Entry 3PZ3 (X-ray diffraction, 2.00 A resolution); this record covers chains A and B.

== Chain A ==
Protein: Geranylgeranyl transferase type-2 subunit alpha
Source organism: Rattus norvegicus
Notes: EC 2.5.1.60; fragment: and 353-441
UniProtKB: Q08602 (PGTA_RAT); the construct has insertions or renumbered stretches relative to UniProt, so the offset changes along the chain: 1-237 = UniProt 1-237; 242-330 = UniProt 353-441
Chain sequence (332 residues; row label = number of the first residue in the row; numbers below 1 keep their minus sign (Gly-1 is residue -1)):
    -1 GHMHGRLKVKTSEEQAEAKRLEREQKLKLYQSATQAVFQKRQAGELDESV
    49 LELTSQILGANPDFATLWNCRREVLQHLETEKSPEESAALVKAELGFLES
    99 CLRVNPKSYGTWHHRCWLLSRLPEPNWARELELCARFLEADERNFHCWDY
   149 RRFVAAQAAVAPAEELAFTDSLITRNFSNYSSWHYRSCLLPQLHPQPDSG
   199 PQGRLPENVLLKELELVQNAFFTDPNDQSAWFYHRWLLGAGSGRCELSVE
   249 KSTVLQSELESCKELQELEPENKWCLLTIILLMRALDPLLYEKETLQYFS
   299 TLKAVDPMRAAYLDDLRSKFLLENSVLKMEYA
Disordered / not traced: -1 to 16, 196-201
Sequence notes: expression tag (-1 to 0); linker (238-241)
Swiss-Prot annotation at these positions:
  - modified residue: Ser98 (Phosphoserine)

== Chain B ==
Protein: Geranylgeranyl transferase type-2 subunit beta
Source organism: Rattus norvegicus
Notes: EC 2.5.1.60
UniProtKB: Q08603 (PGTB2_RAT); numbering as in UniProt (aligned over 2-331)
Chain sequence (330 residues; row label = number of the first residue in the row):
     2 GTQQKDVTIKSDAPDTLLLEKHADYIASYGSKKDDYEYCMSEYLRMSGVY
    52 WGLTVMDLMGQLHRMNKEEILVFIKSCQHECGGVSASIGHDPHLLYTLSA
   102 VQILTLYDSIHVINVDKVVAYVQSLQKEDGSFAGDIWGEIDTRFSFCAVA
   152 TLALLGKLDAINVEKAIEFVLSCMNFDGGFGCRPGSESHAGQIYCCTGFL
   202 AITSQLHQVNSDLLGWWLCERQLPSGGLNGRPEKLPDVCYSWWVLASLKI
   252 IGRLHWIDREKLRSFILACQDEETGGFADRPGDMVDPFHTLFGIAGLSLL
   302 GEEQIKPVSPVFCMPEEVLQRVNVQPELVS
Disordered / not traced: 2-4, 33-35
Metal / ion sites: Ca2+: His64, Met66; Zn2+: Asp238, Cys240, His290 (together with PZ3)
Small-molecule neighbours: PZ3 (4-({(3R)-7-(5-formylfuran-2-yl)-4-[(4-methoxyphenyl)sulfonyl]-1-[(1-methyl-1H-imidazol-5-yl)methyl]-2,3,4,5-tetrahydro-1H-1,4-benzodiazepin-3-yl}methyl)phenyl benzylcarbamate): Tyr30, Tyr44, Leu45, Gly49, Tyr51, Trp52, Leu96, Leu99, Gln103, Arg144, Phe147, Cys148, Tyr195, Cys196, Asp238, Cys240, Trp244, Asp287, Pro288, Phe289, His290, Phe293, Phe313, Cys314

== How chain A and chain B interact ==
Residue-residue contacts - 81 pairs, chain A then chain B:
  Arg21(A) with Tyr37(B)
  Leu25(A) with Tyr37(B), hydrophobic
  Tyr28(A) with Cys40(B); Met41(B), hydrophobic
  Gln29(A) with Cys40(B)
  Phe36(A) with Gly90(B); His91(B)
  Arg39(A) with Asp92(B), salt bridge
  Asn59(A) with Met41(B)
  Asp61(A) with Tyr44(B)
  Phe62(A) with Tyr44(B), hydrophobic; His91(B)
  Thr64(A) with His91(B); Asp92(B), hydrogen bond (side chain-backbone)
  Asn67(A) with Asp92(B), hydrogen bond; Trp138(B), hydrogen bond
  Arg70(A) with Trp138(B)
  Glu71(A) with Trp138(B)
  Gln74(A) with Trp138(B)
  Tyr107(A) with Glu140(B); Asp142(B); Arg144(B); Cys183(B); Gln193(B), hydrogen bond
  His111(A) with Trp138(B), hydrogen bond (side chain-backbone); Gly139(B); Glu140(B), hydrogen bond (side chain-backbone)
  Trp115(A) with Trp138(B)
  Arg141(A) with Glu188(B), salt bridge; Arg232(B), hydrogen bond (backbone-side chain); Pro233(B), hydrogen bond (side chain-backbone); Glu234(B)
  Phe143(A) with Arg232(B)
  Asp147(A) with Arg184(B), salt bridge; Ser187(B), hydrogen bond
  Arg150(A) with Gly186(B), hydrogen bond (side chain-backbone); Ser187(B)
  Tyr178(A) with Phe177(B); Asp178(B), hydrogen bond; Glu188(B); Trp218(B), hydrogen bond; Pro233(B), hydrophobic
  Ser179(A) with Glu188(B), hydrogen bond; Arg232(B)
  His182(A) with Asn176(B); Phe177(B); Gly186(B), hydrogen bond (side chain-backbone); Ser187(B), hydrogen bond (side chain-backbone); Glu188(B), hydrogen bond (side chain-backbone)
  Ser185(A) with Phe177(B)
  Asp225(A) with Glu234(B)
  Gln226(A) with Arg222(B); Pro233(B); Glu234(B)
  Phe230(A) with Phe177(B); Trp217(B), hydrophobic; Trp218(B); Glu221(B); Arg222(B)
  Tyr231(A) with Phe177(B), hydrophobic
  Arg233(A) with Trp217(B)
  Trp234(A) with Phe177(B)
  Lys271(A) with Glu221(B), salt bridge
  Trp272(A) with Trp217(B), hydrophobic; Glu221(B)
  Leu275(A) with Trp217(B), hydrophobic
  Met306(A) with Gln223(B); Leu224(B); Pro225(B); Trp257(B); Lys262(B)
  Arg307(A) with Cys220(B), hydrogen bond (side chain-backbone); Glu221(B), salt bridge; Gln223(B), hydrogen bond (side chain-backbone)
  Ala309(A) with His256(B); Trp257(B)
  Tyr310(A) with Trp217(B); Trp257(B), hydrophobic
  Asp313(A) with His256(B), salt bridge; Trp257(B), hydrogen bond
  Lys317(A) with Asp213(B), salt bridge
Interface residues without a listed pair, chain A (42 interface residues in all): Cys186, Asp304
Interface residues without a listed pair, chain B (42 interface residues in all): Asp36, Asp136, His190, Lys235, Ile258, Asp259

== Overview ==
Chain A and chain B each contribute 42 residues to their interface, with 19 hydrogen bonds and 7 salt bridges.
Polar contacts include Arg39(A)-Asp92(B), Arg141(A)-Glu188(B) and Asp147(A)-Arg184(B). Ligands of chain B:
compound PZ3. Asp238(B), Cys240(B) and His290(B) form the Zn2+ site.
Here chain A is Geranylgeranyl transferase type-2 subunit alpha and chain B is Geranylgeranyl transferase
type-2 subunit beta, both from Rattus norvegicus. Entry 3PZ3 (Crystal structure of RabGGTase(DELTA LRR; DELTA
IG) in Complex with BMS-analogue 14) was determined by X-ray diffraction (same publication as 3PZ1 and 3PZ2).
